Entry 5SBD (X-ray diffraction, 2.25 A resolution); this record covers chains A and E of the 6 polymer chains in the assembly.

== Chain A ==
Protein: Tubulin alpha-1B chain
Organism: Bos taurus
UniProt: P81947 (TBA1B_BOVIN); residues 1-451 here = UniProt positions 1-451
Chain sequence (451 residues; each row starts with the number of its first residue):
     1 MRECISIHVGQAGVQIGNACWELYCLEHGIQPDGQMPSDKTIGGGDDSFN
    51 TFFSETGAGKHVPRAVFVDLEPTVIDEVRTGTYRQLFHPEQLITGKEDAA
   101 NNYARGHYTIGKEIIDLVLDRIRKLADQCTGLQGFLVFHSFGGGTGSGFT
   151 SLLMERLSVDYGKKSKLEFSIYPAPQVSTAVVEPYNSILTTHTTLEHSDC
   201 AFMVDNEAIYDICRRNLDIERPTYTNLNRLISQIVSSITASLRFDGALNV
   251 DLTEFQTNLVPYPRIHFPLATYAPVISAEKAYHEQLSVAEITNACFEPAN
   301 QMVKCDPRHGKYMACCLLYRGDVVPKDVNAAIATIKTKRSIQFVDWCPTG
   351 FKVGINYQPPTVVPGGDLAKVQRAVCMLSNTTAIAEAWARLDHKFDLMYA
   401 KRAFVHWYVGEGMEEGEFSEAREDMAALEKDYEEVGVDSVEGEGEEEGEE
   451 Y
Disordered / not traced: 438-451
Ion coordination: Ca2+: Asp39, Thr41, Gly44, Glu55
Residues lining bound ligands: GTP (guanosine-5'-triphosphate): Gly10, Gln11, Ala12, Gln15, Ile16, Asp69, Asp98, Ala99, Ala100, Asn101, Ser140, Gly142, Gly143, Gly144, Thr145, Gly146, Ile171, Pro173, Val177, Ser178, Thr179, Glu183, Asn206, Tyr224, Leu227, Asn228, Ile231

== Chain E ==
Protein: Stathmin-4
Organism: Rattus norvegicus
UniProt: P63043 (STMN4_RAT); residues 5-145 here correspond to UniProt positions 49-189 (UniProt number = residue number + 44)
Chain sequence (143 residues; each row starts with the number of its first residue):
     3 MADMEVIELNKCTSGQSFEVILKPPSFDGVPEFNASLPRRRDPSLEEIQK
    53 KLEAAEERRKYQEAELLKHLAEKREHEREVIQKAIEENNNFIKMAKEKLA
   103 QKMESNKENREAHLAAMLERLQEKDKHAEEVRKNKELKEEASR
Disordered / not traced: 3-5, 29-43, 142-145
Differences from the reference sequence: initiating methionine (3); expression tag (4)
Curated features (UniProtKB/Swiss-Prot):
  - modified residue: Ser46 (Phosphoserine)

== Interface between chain A and chain E ==
Pairs across the interface - 59 pairs, chain A then chain E:
  Tyr108(A) - Leu54(E)  hydrophobic
  Tyr108(A) - Ala57(E)  hydrophobic
  Tyr108(A) - Arg61(E)
  Thr109(A) - Arg61(E)  hydrogen bond
  Lys112(A) - Leu54(E)
  Lys112(A) - Glu58(E)  salt bridge
  Leu152(A) - Leu54(E)  hydrophobic
  Glu155(A) - Ile50(E)
  Arg156(A) - Leu47(E)
  Ser158(A) - Asp44(E)
  Val159(A) - Pro45(E)
  Val159(A) - Leu47(E)  hydrophobic
  His197(A) - Asp44(E)
  His197(A) - Pro45(E)
  Asp245(A) - Cys14(E)
  Asp245(A) - Ser16(E)  hydrogen bond (backbone-side chain)
  Ala247(A) - Asn12(E)
  Ala247(A) - Ser19(E)
  Leu248(A) - Ser19(E)
  Pro325(A) - Gln18(E)
  Pro325(A) - Phe20(E)  hydrophobic
  Asn329(A) - Met6(E)
  Asn329(A) - Val8(E)
  Asn329(A) - Phe20(E)
  Asn329(A) - Val22(E)
  Lys336(A) - Leu24(E)
  Asp345(A) - Pro27(E)
  Asp345(A) - Ser28(E)  hydrogen bond (backbone-backbone)
  Trp346(A) - Pro27(E)
  Cys347(A) - Pro27(E)
  Pro348(A) - Lys25(E)
  Pro348(A) - Pro27(E)
  Thr349(A) - Ile23(E)
  Thr349(A) - Leu24(E)  hydrogen bond (backbone-backbone)
  Thr349(A) - Lys25(E)  hydrogen bond (backbone-backbone)
  Gly350(A) - Val22(E)
  Phe351(A) - Glu21(E)
  Phe351(A) - Val22(E)  hydrogen bond (backbone-backbone)
  Phe351(A) - Leu24(E)  hydrophobic
  Lys352(A) - Phe20(E)
  Lys352(A) - Glu21(E)  salt bridge
  Val353(A) - Ser19(E)
  Val353(A) - Phe20(E)  hydrogen bond (backbone-backbone)
  Gly354(A) - Gln18(E)
  Ile355(A) - Gly17(E)
  Ile355(A) - Gln18(E)  hydrogen bond (backbone-backbone)
  Asn356(A) - Ser16(E)
  Tyr357(A) - Thr15(E)
  Tyr357(A) - Ser16(E)  hydrogen bond (backbone-backbone)
  Tyr357(A) - Gly17(E)
  Tyr357(A) - Gln18(E)  hydrogen bond
  Val409(A) - Gln64(E)
  Gly410(A) - Arg61(E)
  Gly410(A) - Gln64(E)
  Glu411(A) - Arg61(E)  hydrogen bond (backbone-side chain)
  Gly412(A) - Ala57(E)
  Gly412(A) - Arg60(E)  hydrogen bond (backbone-side chain)
  Gly412(A) - Arg61(E)
  Glu414(A) - Arg60(E)  salt bridge
Interface residues without a listed pair, chain A (40 interface residues in all): His107, Glu113, Glu196, Gly246, Val328, Ile332, Ala333
Interface residues without a listed pair, chain E (33 interface residues in all): Leu11, Pro26, Ser46, Gln51, Lys53, Glu55

== Summary ==
40 residues of chain A face 33 of chain E across their interface; the contacts include 12 hydrogen bonds and 3
salt bridges. Among the polar pairs are Lys112(A)-Glu58(E), Lys352(A)-Glu21(E) and Glu414(A)-Arg60(E). Chain A
binds GTP. Asp39(A), Thr41(A), Gly44(A) and Glu55(A) form the Ca2+ site.
Chain A is Tubulin alpha-1B chain (Bos taurus) and chain E is Stathmin-4 (Rattus norvegicus); the structure,
Tubulin-maytansinoid-5b-complex, was determined by X-ray diffraction, deposited together with 5SB8, 5SB9,
5SBA, 5SBB, 5SBC and 5SBE.
